Entry 7WPA (electron microscopy, 2.77 A resolution); this record covers chains A and D of the 4 polymer chains in the assembly.

Chain A:
Name: Spike glycoprotein
From: Severe acute respiratory syndrome coronavirus 2
UniProtKB: P0DTC2 (SPIKE_SARS2); aligned to UniProt positions 1-1205 over residues 1-1205 (the alignment contains insertions or deletions, so no single offset holds)
Chain sequence (1205 residues; each row starts with the number of its first residue):
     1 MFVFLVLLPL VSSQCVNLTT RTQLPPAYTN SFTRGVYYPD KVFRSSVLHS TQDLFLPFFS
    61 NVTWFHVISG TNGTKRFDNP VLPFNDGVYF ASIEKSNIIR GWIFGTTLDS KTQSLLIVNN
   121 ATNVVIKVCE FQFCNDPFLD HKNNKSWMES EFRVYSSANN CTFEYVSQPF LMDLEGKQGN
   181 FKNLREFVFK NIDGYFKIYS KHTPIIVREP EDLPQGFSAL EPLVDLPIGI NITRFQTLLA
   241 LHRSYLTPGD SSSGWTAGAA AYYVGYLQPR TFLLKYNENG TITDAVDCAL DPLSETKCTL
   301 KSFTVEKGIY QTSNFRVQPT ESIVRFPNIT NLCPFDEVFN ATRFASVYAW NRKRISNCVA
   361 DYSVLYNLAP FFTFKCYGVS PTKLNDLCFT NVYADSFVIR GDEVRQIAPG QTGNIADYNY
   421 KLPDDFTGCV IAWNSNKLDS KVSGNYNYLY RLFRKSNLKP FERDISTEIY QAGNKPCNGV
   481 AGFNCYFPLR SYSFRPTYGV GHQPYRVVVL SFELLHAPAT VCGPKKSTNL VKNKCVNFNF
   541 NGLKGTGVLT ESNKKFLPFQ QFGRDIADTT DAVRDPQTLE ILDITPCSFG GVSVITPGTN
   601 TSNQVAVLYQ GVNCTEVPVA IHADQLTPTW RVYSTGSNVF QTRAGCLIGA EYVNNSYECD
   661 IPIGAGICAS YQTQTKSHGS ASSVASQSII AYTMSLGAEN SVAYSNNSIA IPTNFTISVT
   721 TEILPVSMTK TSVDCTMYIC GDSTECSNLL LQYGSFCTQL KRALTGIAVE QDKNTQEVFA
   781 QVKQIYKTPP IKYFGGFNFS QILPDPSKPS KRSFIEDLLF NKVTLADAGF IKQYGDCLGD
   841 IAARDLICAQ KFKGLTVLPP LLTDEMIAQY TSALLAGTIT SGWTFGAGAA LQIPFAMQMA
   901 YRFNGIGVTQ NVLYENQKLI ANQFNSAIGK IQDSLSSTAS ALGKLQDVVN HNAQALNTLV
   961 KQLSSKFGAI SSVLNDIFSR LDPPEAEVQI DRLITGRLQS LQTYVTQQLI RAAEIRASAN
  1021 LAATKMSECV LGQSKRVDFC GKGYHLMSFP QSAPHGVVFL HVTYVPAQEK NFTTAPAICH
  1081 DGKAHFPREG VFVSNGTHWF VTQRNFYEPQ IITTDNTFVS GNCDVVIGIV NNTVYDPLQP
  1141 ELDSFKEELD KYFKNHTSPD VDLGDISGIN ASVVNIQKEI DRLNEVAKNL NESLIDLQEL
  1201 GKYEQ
Unresolved in the structure: 1-14, 67-77, 141-150, 174-180, 240-260, 675-684, 834-843, 1145-1205
Disulfide bonds: Cys-288/Cys-298, Cys-333/Cys-358, Cys-388/Cys-522, Cys-477/Cys-485, Cys-535/Cys-587, Cys-614/Cys-646, Cys-659/Cys-668, Cys-735/Cys-757, Cys-1029/Cys-1040, Cys-1079/Cys-1123
Covalent attachments: N-acetylglucosamine (NAG) linked to Asn-61, Asn-279, Asn-328, Asn-613, Asn-706, Asn-714, Asn-798, Asn-1071, Asn-1095, Asn-1131
Sequence notes: variant Val-67 (Ala in P0DTC2), Ile-93 (Thr95 in P0DTC2), Asp-140 (Gly142 in P0DTC2), Arg-208 (Asn211 in P0DTC2), Glu-209 (Leu212 in P0DTC2), Pro-210 (Val213 in P0DTC2), Glu-211 (Arg214 in P0DTC2), Asp-336 (Gly339 in P0DTC2), Leu-368 (Ser371 in P0DTC2), Pro-370 (Ser373 in P0DTC2), Phe-372 (Ser375 in P0DTC2), Asn-414 (Lys417 in P0DTC2), Lys-437 (Asn440 in P0DTC2), Ser-443 (Gly446 in P0DTC2), Asn-474 (Ser477 in P0DTC2), Lys-475 (Thr478 in P0DTC2), Ala-481 (Glu484 in P0DTC2), Arg-490 (Gln493 in P0DTC2), Ser-493 (Gly496 in P0DTC2), Arg-495 (Gln498 in P0DTC2), Tyr-498 (Asn501 in P0DTC2), His-502 (Tyr505 in P0DTC2), Lys-544 (Thr547 in P0DTC2), Gly-611 (Asp614 in P0DTC2), Tyr-652 (His655 in P0DTC2), Lys-676 (Asn679 in P0DTC2), His-678 (Pro681 in P0DTC2), Lys-761 (Asn764 in P0DTC2), Tyr-793 (Asp796 in P0DTC2), Lys-853 (Asn856 in P0DTC2), His-951 (Gln954 in P0DTC2), Lys-966 (Asn969 in P0DTC2), Phe-978 (Leu981 in P0DTC2); insertion (206-207); engineered mutation Gly-679 (Arg682 in P0DTC2), Ser-680 (Arg683 in P0DTC2), Ser-682 (Arg685 in P0DTC2), Pro-983 (Lys986 in P0DTC2), Pro-984 (Val987 in P0DTC2)
UniProt features mapped onto this chain:
  - glycosylation (N-linked (GlcNAc...) asparagine): Asn-17 (complex), Asn-61 (hybrid), Asn-331 (complex), Asn-603 (hybrid)
From the paper describing this entry:
  - conformationally variable residues (loop rearrangement): Leu-368 to Phe-374

Chain D:
Name: Angiotensin-converting enzyme 2
From: Homo sapiens
Notes: EC 3.4.17.23, 3.4.17.-
UniProtKB: Q9BYF1 (ACE2_HUMAN); residues 1-805 here = UniProt positions 1-805
Chain sequence (805 residues; row label = number of the first residue in the row):
     1 MSSSSWLLLS LVAVTAAQST IEEQAKTFLD KFNHEAEDLF YQSSLASWNY NTNITEENVQ
    61 NMNNAGDKWS AFLKEQSTLA QMYPLQEIQN LTVKLQLQAL QQNGSSVLSE DKSKRLNTIL
   121 NTMSTIYSTG KVCNPDNPQE CLLLEPGLNE IMANSLDYNE RLWAWESWRS EVGKQLRPLY
   181 EEYVVLKNEM ARANHYEDYG DYWRGDYEVN GVDGYDYSRG QLIEDVEHTF EEIKPLYEHL
   241 HAYVRAKLMN AYPSYISPIG CLPAHLLGDM WGRFWTNLYS LTVPFGQKPN IDVTDAMVDQ
   301 AWDAQRIFKE AEKFFVSVGL PNMTQGFWEN SMLTDPGNVQ KAVCHPTAWD LGKGDFRILM
   361 CTKVTMDDFL TAHHEMGHIQ YDMAYAAQPF LLRNGANEGF HEAVGEIMSL SAATPKHLKS
   421 IGLLSPDFQE DNETEINFLL KQALTIVGTL PFTYMLEKWR WMVFKGEIPK DQWMKKWWEM
   481 KREIVGVVEP VPHDETYCDP ASLFHVSNDY SFIRYYTRTL YQFQFQEALC QAAKHEGPLH
   541 KCDISNSTEA GQKLFNMLRL GKSEPWTLAL ENVVGAKNMN VRPLLNYFEP LFTWLKDQNK
   601 NSFVGWSTDW SPYADQSIKV RISLKSALGD KAYEWNDNEM YLFRSSVAYA MRQYFLKVKN
   661 QMILFGEEDV RVANLKPRIS FNFFVTAPKN VSDIIPRTEV EKAIRMSRSR INDAFRLNDN
   721 SLEFLGIQPT LGPPNQPPVS IWLIVFGVVM GVIVVGIVIL IFTGIRDRKK KNKARSGENP
   781 YASIDISKGE NNPGFQNTDD VQTSF
Unresolved in the structure: 1-18, 614-805
Covalent attachments: N-acetylglucosamine (NAG) linked to Asn-90, Asn-322, Asn-546
Ligand contacts: Zn2+ (ZN): His-374, Glu-375, His-378, Glu-402
UniProt features mapped onto this chain:
  - region: Asp-30 to Tyr-41 (Interaction with SARS-CoV spike glycoprotein), Met-82 to Pro-84 (Interaction with SARS-CoV spike glycoprotein), Lys-353 to Arg-357 (Interaction with SARS-CoV spike glycoprotein), Arg-652 to Lys-659 (Essential for cleavage by ADAM17), Arg-697 to Arg-716 (Essential for cleavage by TMPRSS11D and TMPRSS2)
  - motif: Glu-778 to Ile-786 (LIR), Tyr-781 to Asp-785 (SH2-binding), Tyr-781 to Ile-784 (Endocytic sorting signal), Asn-792 to Phe-795 (PTB), Thr-803 to Phe-805 (PDZ-binding)
  - active site: Glu-375 (Proton acceptor), His-505 (Proton donor)
  - binding site (chloride): Arg-169, Trp-477, Lys-481
  - binding site (substrate): Arg-273, His-345, Pro-346, Tyr-515
  - binding site (Zn(2+)): His-374, His-378, Glu-402
  - modified residue: Tyr-781 (Phosphotyrosine), Ser-783 (Phosphoserine)
  - glycosylation (N-linked (GlcNAc...) asparagine): Asn-53, Asn-90, Asn-103, Asn-322, Asn-432, Asn-546, Asn-690
  - cross-link: Lys-788 (Glycyl lysine isopeptide (Lys-Gly) (interchain with G-Cter in ubiquitin))
  - mutagenesis: Ser-19 (S19P: Increases slightly the interaction with RBD domain of SARS-CoV-2 spike protein), Gln-24 to Lys-26 (Slightly inhibits interaction with SARS-CoV spike glycoprotein), Gln-24 (Q24T: Increases slightly the interaction with RBD domain of SARS-CoV-2 spike protein), Ala-25 (A25V: Increases slightly the interaction with RBD domain of SARS-CoV-2 spike protein), Thr-27 (T27Y: Increases slightly the interaction with RBD domain of SARS-CoV-2 spike protein. In sACE2.v2.2; increases interaction with RBD domain of SARS-CoV-2 spike protein ...), Leu-29 (L29F: Increases slightly the interaction with RBD domain of SARS-CoV-2 spike protein), Lys-31 (K31D: Abolishes interaction with SARS-CoV spike glycoprotein; K31Y: Increases slightly the interaction with RBD domain of SARS-CoV-2 spike protein), Asn-33 (N33D: Increases slightly the interaction with RBD domain of SARS-CoV-2 spike protein), His-34 (H34A: Increases slightly the interaction with RBD domain of SARS-CoV-2 spike protein), Glu-37 (E37A: No effect on interaction with SARS-CoV spike glycoprotein), Asp-38 (D38A: No effect on interaction with SARS-CoV spike glycoprotein), Leu-39 (L39R: Increases slightly the interaction with RBD domain of SARS-CoV-2 spike protein), 50 further mutagenesis entries in UniProt

How chain A and chain D interact:
Residue-residue contacts (27):
  Arg-400(A) / Lys-353(D)
  Tyr-446(A) / Gln-42(D)
  Leu-452(A) / His-34(D)
  Phe-453(A) / Thr-27(D)
  Phe-453(A) / Asp-30(D)
  Phe-453(A) / Lys-31(D)
  Tyr-470(A) / Glu-23(D)  hydrogen bond
  Tyr-470(A) / Thr-27(D)
  Ala-472(A) / Ser-19(D)
  Ala-472(A) / Gln-24(D)
  Phe-483(A) / Leu-79(D)  hydrophobic
  Asn-484(A) / Tyr-83(D)  hydrogen bond
  Tyr-486(A) / Phe-28(D)
  Tyr-486(A) / Tyr-83(D)  hydrogen bond
  Arg-490(A) / Lys-31(D)
  Arg-490(A) / His-34(D)
  Ser-491(A) / His-34(D)
  Ser-493(A) / Asp-38(D)
  Thr-497(A) / Tyr-41(D)
  Thr-497(A) / Asn-330(D)
  Thr-497(A) / Asp-355(D)
  Thr-497(A) / Arg-357(D)  hydrogen bond
  Tyr-498(A) / Tyr-41(D)
  Gly-499(A) / Lys-353(D)
  Gly-499(A) / Gly-354(D)
  His-502(A) / Lys-353(D)  hydrogen bond (side chain-backbone)
  His-502(A) / Gly-354(D)
Interface residues without a listed pair, chain A (19 interface residues in all): Tyr-450, Asn-474, Arg-495
Interface residues without a listed pair, chain D (22 interface residues in all): Lys-26, Leu-45, Gln-76, Thr-324

Summary:
Chain A and chain D form an interface of 19 and 22 residues respectively; the contacts include 5 hydrogen
bonds. Among the polar pairs are Tyr-470(A)/Glu-23(D), Asn-484(A)/Tyr-83(D) and Tyr-486(A)/Tyr-83(D). Chain D
binds Zn2+. Covalently linked N-acetylglucosamine: at Asn-61(A), Asn-279(A), Asn-328(A), Asn-613(A),
Asn-706(A) and Asn-714(A) and 4 more. From the paper: conformational variability at Leu-368(A).
Chain A is Spike glycoprotein (Severe acute respiratory syndrome coronavirus 2) and chain D is
Angiotensin-converting enzyme 2 (Homo sapiens); the structure, SARS-CoV-2 Omicron Variant SPIKE trimer
complexed with ACE2, was determined by electron microscopy, deposited together with 7WPB, 7WPC, 7WPD, 7WPE,
7WPF and 7WRV.
